2R1B - chain A; structure by X-ray diffraction, 1.72 A resolution.

== Chain A ==
Molecule: Neurexin-1-beta
Organism: Rattus norvegicus
Notes: fragment: LNS/LG domain
Reference sequence: Q63373 (NRX1B_RAT); residues 77-294 here = UniProt positions 77-294
Sequence (220 residues; each row starts with the number of its first residue):
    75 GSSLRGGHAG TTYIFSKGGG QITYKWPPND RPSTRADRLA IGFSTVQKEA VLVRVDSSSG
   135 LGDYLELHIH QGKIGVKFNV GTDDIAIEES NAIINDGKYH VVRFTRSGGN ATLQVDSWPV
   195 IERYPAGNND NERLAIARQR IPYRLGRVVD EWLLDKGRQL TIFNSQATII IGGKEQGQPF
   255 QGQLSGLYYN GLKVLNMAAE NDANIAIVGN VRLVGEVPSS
Unresolved in the structure: 75-79, 199-215
Construct notes: expression tag (75-76)
Bound ions: Ca2+: Asp137, Val154, Gln233, Ile236, Asn238
From the paper describing this entry:
  - Ca2+ coordination: Asp137, Val154, Gln233, Ile236, Asn238
  - conformationally variable residues (loop rearrangement, order/disorder transition): Tyr198, Pro199, Ala200, Gly201 to Ile215, Gly231 to Thr235
  - specificity-determining residues: Gly231 to Thr235 (proposed by the authors, not directly observed)

== Summary ==
Asp137, Val154, Gln233, Ile236 and Asn238 coordinate Ca2+. The paper reports Ca2+ coordination by Asp137,
Val154 and Gln233 among others; the specificity determinant Gly231.
Chain A is Neurexin-1-beta (Rattus norvegicus); the structure, Crystal Structure of rat neurexin 1beta with a
splice insert at SS#4, was determined by X-ray diffraction (same publication as 2R1D and 2R16).
